Entry 6XJF (X-ray diffraction, 3.20 A resolution); this record covers chain A.

[Chain A]
Name: Transcription factor E
Source organism: Pyrococcus furiosus (strain ATCC 43587 / DSM 3638 / JCM 8422 / Vc1)
Reference sequence: Q8U3H5 (TFE_PYRFU); residues 1-110 here = UniProt positions 1-110
Chain sequence (110 residues; numbered 1 to 110; the number before each row is that of its first residue):
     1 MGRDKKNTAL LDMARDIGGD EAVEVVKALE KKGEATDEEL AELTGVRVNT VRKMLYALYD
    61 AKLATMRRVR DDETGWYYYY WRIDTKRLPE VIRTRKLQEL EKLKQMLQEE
Disordered / not traced: 1-7, 110
Sequence notes: conflict Mse13 (Ile in Q8U3H5), Mse54 (Ile in Q8U3H5), Mse66 (Phe in Q8U3H5)
Modified / non-standard residues: Mse1, Mse13, Mse54, Mse66 (selenomethionine); Mse106 (selenomethionine; parent Met)

[In short]
Chain A is Transcription factor E (Pyrococcus furiosus (strain ATCC 43587 / DSM 3638 / JCM 8422 / Vc1)); the
structure, X-ray crystal structure of Pyrococcus furiosus general transcription factor TFE-alpha (SeMet
labeled protein), was determined by X-ray diffraction (same publication as 6PLN).
